PDB entry 7KAI | electron microscopy, 3.20 A resolution | chains A and B of the 7 polymer chains in the assembly

Chain A:
Protein: Protein transport protein SEC61
Source organism: Saccharomyces cerevisiae BY4741
UniProtKB: P32915 (SC61A_YEAST); residues 1-480 here = UniProt positions 1-480
Chain sequence (480 residues; each row starts with the number of its first residue):
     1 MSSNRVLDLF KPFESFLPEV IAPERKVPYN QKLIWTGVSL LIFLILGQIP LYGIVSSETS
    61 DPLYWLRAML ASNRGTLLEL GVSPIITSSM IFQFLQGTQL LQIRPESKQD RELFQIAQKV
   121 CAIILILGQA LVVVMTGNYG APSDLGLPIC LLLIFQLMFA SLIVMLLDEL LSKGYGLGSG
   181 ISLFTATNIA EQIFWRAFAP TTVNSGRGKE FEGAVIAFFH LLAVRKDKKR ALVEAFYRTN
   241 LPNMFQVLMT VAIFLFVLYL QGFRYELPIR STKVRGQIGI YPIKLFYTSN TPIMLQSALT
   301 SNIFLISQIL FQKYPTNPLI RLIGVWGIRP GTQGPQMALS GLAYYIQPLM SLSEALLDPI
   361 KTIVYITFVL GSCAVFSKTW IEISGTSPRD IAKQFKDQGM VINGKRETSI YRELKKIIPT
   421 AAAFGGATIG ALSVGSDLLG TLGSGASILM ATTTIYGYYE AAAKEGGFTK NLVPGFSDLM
Unresolved in the structure: 1-11, 56-65, 143-146, 329-335, 469-480
UniProt features mapped onto this chain:
  - mutagenesis: Lys-273 (K273P/G: Severe growth defect), Arg-275 (R275D/G/P/Q/Y: Severe growth defect; R275E/F/V: Severe growth defect; lowers SRP-dependent and SRP-independent translocation), Gly-276 (G276P: Severe growth defect), Lys-405 (K405D/E/P: Severe growth defect), Arg-406 (R406D: Severe growth defect; lowers SRP-dependent translocation; R406E: Severe growth defect; lowers SRP-dependent and SRP-independent translocation; R406H/W: Severe growth defect)
What the authors report for this chain:
  - mutagenesis - M90L/T185I/M294I/M450L: unchanged growth
  - mutagenesis - M90L/T185I/M294I/M450L: decreased growth in response to FN3mut

Chain B:
Protein: Protein transport protein SBH1
Source organism: Saccharomyces cerevisiae BY4741
UniProtKB: P52870 (SC6B1_YEAST); numbering as in UniProt (aligned over 1-82)
Chain sequence (82 residues; numbered 1 to 82; the number before each row is that of its first residue):
     1 MSSPTPPGGQ RTLQKRKQGS SQKVAASAPK KNTNSNNSIL KIYSDEATGL RVDPLVVLFL
    61 AVGFIFSVVA LHVISKVAGK LF
Unresolved in the structure: 1-50

Chain A / chain B interface:
Residue-residue contacts (24; chain A residue first):
  Pro-18(A) / Arg-51(B)
  Glu-19(A) / Arg-51(B)
  Glu-19(A) / Val-52(B)
  Val-20(A) / Val-52(B)
  Ile-21(A) / Arg-51(B)
  Trp-35(A) / Pro-54(B)  hydrophobic
  Trp-35(A) / Leu-55(B)  hydrophobic
  Val-38(A) / Leu-58(B)  hydrophobic
  Ile-42(A) / Ala-61(B)  hydrophobic
  Ile-49(A) / Ile-65(B)  hydrophobic
  Ile-49(A) / Val-68(B)  hydrophobic
  Pro-50(A) / Val-68(B)
  Pro-50(A) / His-72(B)
  Leu-51(A) / His-72(B)  hydrogen bond (backbone-side chain)
  Tyr-52(A) / Leu-71(B)  hydrophobic
  Tyr-52(A) / His-72(B)
  Tyr-52(A) / Ser-75(B)
  Leu-152(A) / Leu-71(B)  hydrophobic
  Gln-156(A) / Phe-64(B)
  Phe-159(A) / Phe-64(B)  hydrophobic
  Ile-163(A) / Ala-61(B)  hydrophobic
  Ile-163(A) / Phe-64(B)  hydrophobic
  Leu-170(A) / Pro-54(B)  hydrophobic
  Tyr-175(A) / Pro-54(B)  hydrophobic
Other interface residues (no listed pair), chain A (22 interface residues in all): Leu-17, Ile-45, Leu-46, Leu-77, Ala-160
Other interface residues (no listed pair), chain B (15 interface residues in all): Val-57, Leu-60, Val-69

In short:
22 residues of chain A and 15 residues of chain B are in contact, with 1 hydrogen bond. Its one
hydrogen-bonded contact is Leu-51(A)/His-72(B). From UniProt: 5 mutagenesis sites on chain A. From the paper:
M90L/T185I/M294I/M450L of chain A reduce growth in response to FN3mut; M90L/T185I/M294I/M450L of chain A leave
growth unchanged.
Here chain A is Protein transport protein SEC61 and chain B is Protein transport protein SBH1, both from
Saccharomyces cerevisiae BY4741. Entry 7KAI (Cryo-EM structure of the Sec complex from S. cerevisiae,
wild-type, class with Sec62, conformation 1 (C1)) was determined by electron microscopy (same publication as
7KAH, 7KAJ, 7KAK, 7KAL, 7KAM, 7KAN and 8 further entries).
